Entry 6A5P (electron microscopy, 7.00 A resolution (low resolution: residue-level contacts below are approximate; hydrogen-bond / salt-bridge calls are withheld)); this record covers chains T and d of the 23 polymer chains in the assembly.

# Chain T
Molecule: 198-nt DNA strand
Sequence (198 nucleotides; numbered -72 to 125; the number before each row is that of its first residue; numbers below 1 keep their minus sign (DA-72 is residue -72)):
   -72 ATCAGAATCCCGGTGCCGAGGCCGCTCAATTGGTCGTAGACAGCTCTAGC
   -22 ACCGCTTAAACGCACGTACGCGCTGTCCCCCGCGTTTTAACCGCCAAGGG
    28 GATTACACCCAAGACACCAGGCACGAGACAGAAAAAAACAACGAAAACGG
    78 CCACCACCCAAACACACCAAACACAAGAGCTAATTGACTGACGTAAGC
Disordered / not traced: 96-125

# Chain d
Molecule: Histone H2B type 1-J
From: Homo sapiens
Reference sequence: P06899 (H2B1J_HUMAN); residues -3 to 122 here correspond to UniProt positions 1-126 (UniProt number = residue number + 4)
Chain sequence (129 residues; row label = number of the first residue in the row; numbers below 1 keep their minus sign (Gly-6 is residue -6)):
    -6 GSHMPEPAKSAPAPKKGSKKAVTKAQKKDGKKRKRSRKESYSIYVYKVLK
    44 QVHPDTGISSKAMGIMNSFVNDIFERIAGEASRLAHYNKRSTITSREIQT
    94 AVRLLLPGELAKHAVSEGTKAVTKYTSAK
Disordered / not traced: -6 to 27
Sequence notes: expression tag (-6 to -4)
UniProt features mapped onto this chain:
  - modified residue: Pro-2 (N-acetylproline), Glu-1 (ADP-ribosyl glutamic acid), Lys2 (N6-(2-hydroxyisobutyryl)lysine), Ser3 (ADP-ribosylserine), Lys8 (N6-(beta-hydroxybutyryl)lysine), Lys9 (N6-(2-hydroxyisobutyryl)lysine), Ser11 (Phosphoserine), Lys12 (N6-acetyllysine), Lys13 (N6-(beta-hydroxybutyryl)lysine), Lys17 (N6-(2-hydroxyisobutyryl)lysine), Lys20 (N6-(2-hydroxyisobutyryl)lysine), Lys21 (N6-(2-hydroxyisobutyryl)lysine), Lys31 (N6-(2-hydroxyisobutyryl)lysine), Glu32 (PolyADP-ribosyl glutamic acid), Ser33 (Phosphoserine), Lys40 (N6-(2-hydroxyisobutyryl)lysine), Lys43 (N6-(2-hydroxyisobutyryl)lysine), Lys54 (N6,N6-dimethyllysine), Arg76 (Dimethylated arginine), Lys82 (N6,N6,N6-trimethyllysine) and 6 more in UniProt
  - glycosylation: Ser109 (O-linked (GlcNAc) serine)
  - cross-link (Glycyl lysine isopeptide (Lys-Gly)): Lys2 (interchain with G-Cter in SUMO2), Lys17 (interchain with G-Cter in SUMO2), Lys31 (interchain with G-Cter in ubiquitin), Lys117 (interchain with G-Cter in ubiquitin)

# How chain T and chain d interact
Pairs across the interface (13):
  DA-54(T) with Ile51(d); Ser53(d)
  DG-53(T) with Tyr39(d); Ile51(d)
  DC-46(T) with Arg30(d)
  DA-45(T) with Arg30(d)
  DA-35(T) with Thr85(d)
  DG-34(T) with Arg83(d); Ser84(d); Thr85(d)
  DA-33(T) with Arg83(d)
  DT30(T) with Arg28(d); Ser29(d)
Other interface residues (no listed pair), chain T (10 interface residues in all): DG-52, DA29
Other interface residues (no listed pair), chain d (12 interface residues in all): Gly50, Ser52, Lys54

# Summary
The interface between chain T and chain d involves 10 residues on one side and 12 on the other.
Here chain T is a 198-nt DNA strand and chain d is Histone H2B type 1-J (Homo sapiens). Entry 6A5P (RNA
polymerase II elongation complex stalled at SHL(-5) of the nucleosome) was determined by electron microscopy,
deposited together with 6A5L, 6A5O, 6A5R, 6A5T, 6A5U and 6INQ.
